Entry 4G56 (X-ray diffraction, 2.95 A resolution); this record covers chains A and C of the 4 polymer chains in the assembly.

# Chain A (and C)
Name: Hsl7 protein
Organism: Xenopus laevis
Notes: chain C of this document is another copy of the same molecule, construct and numbering; everything in this record applies to it too
UniProt: Q6NUA1 (Q6NUA1_XENLA); residue numbers follow UniProt; this construct covers 2-633
Amino-acid sequence (657 residues; numbered -23 to 633; the number before each row is that of its first residue; numbers below 1 keep their minus sign (Mse-23 is residue -23)):
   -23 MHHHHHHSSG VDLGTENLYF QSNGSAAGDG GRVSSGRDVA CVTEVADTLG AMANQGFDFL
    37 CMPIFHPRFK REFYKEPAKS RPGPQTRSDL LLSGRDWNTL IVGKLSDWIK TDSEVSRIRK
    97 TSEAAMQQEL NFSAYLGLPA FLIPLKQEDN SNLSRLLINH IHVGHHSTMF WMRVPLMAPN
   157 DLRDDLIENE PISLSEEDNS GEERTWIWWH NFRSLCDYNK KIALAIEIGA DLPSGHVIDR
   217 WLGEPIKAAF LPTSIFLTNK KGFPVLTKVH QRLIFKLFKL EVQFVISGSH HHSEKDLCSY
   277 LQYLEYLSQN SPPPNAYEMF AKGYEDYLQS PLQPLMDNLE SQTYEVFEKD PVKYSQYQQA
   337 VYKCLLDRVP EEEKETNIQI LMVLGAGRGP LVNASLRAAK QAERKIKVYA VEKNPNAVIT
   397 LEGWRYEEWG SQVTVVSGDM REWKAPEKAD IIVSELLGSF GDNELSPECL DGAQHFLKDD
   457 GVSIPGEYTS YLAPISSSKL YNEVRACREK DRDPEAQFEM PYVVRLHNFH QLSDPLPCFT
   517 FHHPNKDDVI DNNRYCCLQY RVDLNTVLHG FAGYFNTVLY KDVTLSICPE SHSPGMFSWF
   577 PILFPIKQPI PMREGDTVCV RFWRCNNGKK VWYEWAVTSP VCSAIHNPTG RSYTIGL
Disordered / not traced: -23 to 7, 168-176 (chain C: -23 to 7, 168-177, 268-273, 291-298)
Sequence notes: expression tag (-23 to 1)
Modified residues: Mse-23 (selenomethionine); Mse28, Mse38, Mse102, Mse145, Mse148, Mse153, Mse295, Mse312, Mse358, Mse416, Mse496, Mse572, Mse588 (selenomethionine; parent Met)
Disulfide bonds: Cys533-Cys595
Ligand contacts: S-adenosylhomocysteine (SAH): Pro310, Leu311, Leu315, Tyr320, Phe323, Lys329, Gly361, Gly363, Val387, Glu388, Lys389, Asn390, Gly414, Asp415, Mse416, Arg417, Glu431, Leu432, Leu433, Gly434, Glu440, Cys445, Trp575
Swiss-Prot annotation at these positions:
  - active site (Proton donor/acceptor): Glu431, Glu440
  - binding site (S-adenosyl-L-methionine): Tyr320, Lys329, Tyr330, Glu388, Gly414 to Mse416, Glu440
  - binding site (a protein): Phe323, Glu431, Glu440
What the authors report for this chain:
  - binding site for S-adenosylhomocysteine: Glu431, Glu440
  - self-association interface (contacts with another copy of this molecule); pairs are residue here / residue on that copy: Asp65-Arg364 (salt bridge), Lys96-Asp527 (salt bridge), Asp125-Arg597 (salt bridge), Arg484-Asp487 (salt bridge), Arg589-Asp592 (salt bridge)
  - conformationally variable residues (order/disorder transition): Tyr303 to Glu324
  - specificity-determining residues: Phe323

# How chain A and chain C interact
Contacting residue pairs (68; chain A residue first):
  Arg95(A) with Tyr531(C)
  Lys96(A) with Asp527(C), salt bridge; Asn529(C), hydrogen bond (side chain-backbone)
  Asp125(A) with Arg597(C), salt bridge
  Ser127(A) with Tyr531(C); Arg597(C), hydrogen bond; Trp599(C)
  Asn128(A) with Trp599(C), hydrogen bond
  Ser130(A) with Ile621(C)
  Arg131(A) with Trp599(C); Glu610(C); Ile621(C)
  Ile134(A) with Ile621(C), hydrophobic; Pro624(C), hydrophobic
  Asn135(A) with Glu610(C); Thr625(C), hydrogen bond
  His138(A) with Pro624(C); Thr625(C); Arg627(C)
  Val139(A) with Thr625(C)
  Asn187(A) with Cys618(C)
  Ser190(A) with Cys618(C); Ser619(C); Ala620(C)
  Leu191(A) with Cys618(C), hydrophobic; Ser619(C); Ala620(C); Ile621(C), hydrogen bond (backbone-backbone)
  Asp193(A) with Ala620(C)
  Tyr477(A) with Gln584(C)
  Arg484(A) with Pro490(C)
  Pro490(A) with Arg484(C); Pro490(C), hydrophobic
  Asp527(A) with Lys96(C), salt bridge
  Asn529(A) with Lys96(C)
  Tyr531(A) with Arg95(C); Ser127(C)
  Gln584(A) with Gln584(C)
  Pro585(A) with Gln584(C)
  Arg589(A) with Arg589(C); Asp592(C), salt bridge
  Asp592(A) with Arg589(C), salt bridge
  Arg597(A) with Asp125(C), salt bridge; Ser127(C), hydrogen bond
  Trp599(A) with Ser127(C); Asn128(C), hydrogen bond; Arg131(C)
  Glu610(A) with Arg131(C); Asn135(C)
  Ala612(A) with Leu191(C), hydrophobic
  Cys618(A) with Asn187(C), hydrogen bond (side chain-backbone); Ser190(C); Leu191(C), hydrophobic
  Ser619(A) with Ser190(C); Leu191(C)
  Ala620(A) with Ser190(C); Leu191(C)
  Ile621(A) with Ser130(C); Arg131(C); Ile134(C), hydrophobic; Leu191(C), hydrogen bond (backbone-backbone)
  Pro624(A) with Ile134(C), hydrophobic; Asn135(C); His138(C)
  Thr625(A) with Asn135(C), hydrogen bond; His138(C); Val139(C)
  Arg627(A) with His138(C)
Interface residues without a listed pair, chain A (43 interface residues in all): Val525, Lys583, Pro587, Cys601, Val613, Thr614, Val617
Interface residues without a listed pair, chain C (41 interface residues in all): Tyr50, Asp88, Asp193, Tyr477, Pro585, Pro587, Val613, Thr614, Val617

# Overview
43 residues of chain A and 41 residues of chain C are in contact; the contacts include 10 hydrogen bonds and 6
salt bridges. Polar pairs include Lys96(A)-Asp527(C), Asp125(A)-Arg597(C) and Arg589(A)-Asp592(C). Bound to
chain A: S-adenosylhomocysteine. The paper reports a binding site for S-adenosylhomocysteine at Glu431(A) and
Glu440(A); the specificity determinant Phe323(A).
Both chains are Hsl7 protein (Xenopus laevis). Entry 4G56 (Crystal Structure of full length PRMT5/MEP50
complexes from Xenopus laevis) was determined by X-ray diffraction.
